PDB entry 6GAM | X-ray diffraction, 1.40 A resolution | chains S and T of the 4 polymer chains in the assembly

Chain S (and T):
Protein: Hydrogenase-2 small chain
From: Escherichia coli (strain K12)
Notes: EC 1.12.99.6; chain T of this document is another copy of the same molecule, construct and numbering; everything in this record applies to it too
UniProt: P69741 (MBHT_ECOLI); residues 1-293 here correspond to UniProt positions 38-330 (UniProt number = residue number + 37)
Amino-acid sequence (301 residues; each row starts with the number of its first residue):
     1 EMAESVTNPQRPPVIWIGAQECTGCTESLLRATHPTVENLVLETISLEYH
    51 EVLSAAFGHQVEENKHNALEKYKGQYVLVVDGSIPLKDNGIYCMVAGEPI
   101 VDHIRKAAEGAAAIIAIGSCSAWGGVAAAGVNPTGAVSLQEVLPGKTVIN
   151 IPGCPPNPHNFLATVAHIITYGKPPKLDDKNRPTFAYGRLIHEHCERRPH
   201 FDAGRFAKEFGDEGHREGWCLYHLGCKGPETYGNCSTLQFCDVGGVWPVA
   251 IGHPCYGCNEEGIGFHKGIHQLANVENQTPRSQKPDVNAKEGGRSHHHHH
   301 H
Not modelled in the structure: 1-9, 277-301 (chain T: 1-8, 277-301)
Differences from the reference sequence: expression tag (294-301)
Ion coordination: 4Fe-4S cluster Fe site 1: Cys22, Cys25, Cys120, Cys154; 4Fe-4S cluster Fe site 2: His192, Cys195, Cys220, Cys226; 3Fe-4S cluster Fe: Cys235, Cys255, Cys258
Residues lining bound ligands:
  - 3Fe-4S cluster (F3S): Ile191, Thr231, Cys235, Phe240, Trp247, Pro248, Cys255, Tyr256, Gly257, Cys258, Asn259
  - 4Fe-4S cluster (SF4), molecule 1: Glu21, Cys22, Gly24, Cys25, Gly82, Gly118, Ser119, Cys120, Val126, Gly153, Cys154, Pro155
  - 4Fe-4S cluster (SF4), molecule 2: Ile191, His192, Cys195, Arg197, Arg198, Phe201, Cys220, Leu221, Tyr222, Cys226, Gly228, Pro229, Val249

How chain S and chain T interact:
Pairs across the interface (39; chain S residue first):
  Arg189(S) with His200(T), hydrogen bond; Glu217(T), hydrogen bond (side chain-backbone); Trp219(T)
  His192(S) with Pro199(T)
  Glu193(S) with Pro199(T); His200(T), hydrogen bond (backbone-side chain); Arg205(T), salt bridge
  His194(S) with Glu196(T); Arg197(T); Pro199(T); His200(T), hydrogen bond; Gly218(T)
  Cys195(S) with Cys195(T); Glu196(T); Pro199(T)
  Glu196(S) with His194(T); Cys195(T); Glu196(T)
  Arg197(S) with His194(T)
  Arg198(S) with Pro199(T); Asp202(T), salt bridge
  Pro199(S) with His192(T); Glu193(T); His194(T); Cys195(T); Arg198(T)
  His200(S) with Arg189(T), hydrogen bond; Glu193(T), hydrogen bond (side chain-backbone); His194(T), hydrogen bond
  Asp202(S) with Arg198(T), salt bridge; Asp202(T)
  Arg205(S) with Glu193(T), salt bridge
  Glu217(S) with Arg189(T), hydrogen bond (backbone-side chain)
  Gly218(S) with His194(T)
  Trp219(S) with Arg189(T)
  Asp242(S) with Asp242(T); Val243(T)
  Val243(S) with Asp242(T)
  Gly244(S) with Gly244(T)

Overview:
Chain S and chain T each contribute 18 residues to their interface, with 8 hydrogen bonds and 4 salt bridges.
Polar pairs include Glu193(S)-Arg205(T), Arg198(S)-Asp202(T) and Arg189(S)-His200(T). Bound to chain S: 4Fe-4S
cluster and 3Fe-4S cluster.
Chain S and chain T are both Hydrogenase-2 small chain (Escherichia coli (strain K12)); the structure,
Structure of E14Q variant of E. coli hydrogenase-2 (as-isolated enzyme), was determined by X-ray diffraction,
deposited together with 5LRY, 6FPI, 6FPO, 6FPW, 6G7R, 6GAL and 6GAN.
